PDB entry 8ZRK | electron microscopy, 2.82 A resolution | chains A and B of the 5 polymer chains in the assembly

[Chain A]
Molecule: Guanine nucleotide-binding protein G(s) subunit alpha isoforms short
Organism: Homo sapiens
UniProtKB: P63092 (GNAS2_HUMAN); residues 1-394 here = UniProt positions 1-394
Chain sequence (394 residues; row label = number of the first residue in the row):
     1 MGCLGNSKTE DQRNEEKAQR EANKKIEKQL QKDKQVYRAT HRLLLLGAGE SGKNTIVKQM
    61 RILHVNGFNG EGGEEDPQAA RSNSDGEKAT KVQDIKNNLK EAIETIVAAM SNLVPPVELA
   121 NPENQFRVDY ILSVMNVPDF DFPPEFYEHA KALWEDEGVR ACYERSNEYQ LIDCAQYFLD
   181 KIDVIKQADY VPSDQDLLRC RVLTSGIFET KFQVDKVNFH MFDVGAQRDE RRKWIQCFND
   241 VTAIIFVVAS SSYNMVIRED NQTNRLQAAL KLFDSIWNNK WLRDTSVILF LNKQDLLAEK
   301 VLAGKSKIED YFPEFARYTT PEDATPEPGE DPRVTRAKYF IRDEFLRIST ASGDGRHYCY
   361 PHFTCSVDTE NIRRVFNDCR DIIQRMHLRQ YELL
Unresolved in the structure: 1-8, 63-203, 255-262
Sequence notes: conflict Asn54 (Ser in P63092), Ala226 (Gly in P63092), Ala268 (Glu in P63092), Lys271 (Asn in P63092), Asp274 (Lys in P63092), Lys280 (Arg in P63092), Asp284 (Thr in P63092), Thr285 (Ile in P63092), Ser366 (Ala in P63092)

[Chain B]
Molecule: Guanine nucleotide-binding protein G(I)/G(S)/G(T) subunit beta-1
Organism: Homo sapiens
UniProtKB: P62873 (GBB1_HUMAN); residue numbers follow UniProt; this construct covers 2-340
Chain sequence (384 residues; numbered -21 to 362; the number before each row is that of its first residue; numbers below 1 keep their minus sign (Met-21 is residue -21)):
   -21 MHHHHHHHHH HLEVLFQGPG SSGSELDQLR QEAEQLKNQI RDARKACADA TLSQITNNID
    39 PVGRIQMRTR RTLRGHLAKI YAMHWGTDSR LLVSASQDGK LIIWDSYTTN KVHAIPLRSS
    99 WVMTCAYAPS GNYVACGGLD NICSIYNLKT REGNVRVSRE LAGHTGYLSC CRFLDDNQIV
   159 TSSGDTTCAL WDIETGQQTT TFTGHTGDVM SLSLAPDTRL FVSGACDASA KLWDVREGMC
   219 RQTFTGHESD INAICFFPNG NAFATGSDDA TCRLFDLRAD QELMTYSHDN IICGITSVSF
   279 SKSGRLLLAG YDDFNCNVWD ALKADRAGVL AGHDNRVSCL GVTDDGMAVA TGSWDSFLKI
   339 WNVSGWRLFK KISVSGWRLF KKIS
Unresolved in the structure: -21 to 2, 341-362
Sequence notes: initiating methionine (-21); expression tag (-20 to 1, 341-362)
Curated features (UniProtKB/Swiss-Prot):
  - modified residue: Ser2 (N-acetylserine), His266 (Phosphohistidine)
  - natural variant: Leu30 (L30F: In MRD42; uncertain significance), Arg52 (R52G: In MRD42), Gly64 (G64V: In MRD42), Asp76 (D76E: In MRD42; D76G: In MRD42), Gly77 (G77S: In MRD42), Lys78 (K78R: In MRD42), Ile80 (I80N: In MRD42; I80T: In MRD42), His91 (H91R: In MRD42; uncertain significance), Ala92 (A92T: In MRD42), Pro94 (P94S: In MRD42), Leu95 (L95P: In MRD42), Arg96 (R96L: In MRD42), 5 further natural variant entries in UniProt

[Interface between chain A and chain B]
Pairs across the interface (51):
  Glu16(A) with Asn88(B)
  Gln19(A) with Asp83(B), hydrogen bond; Thr86(B), hydrogen bond; Asn88(B)
  Asn23(A) with Thr87(B); Asn88(B); Lys89(B), hydrogen bond (side chain-backbone)
  Ile26(A) with Lys89(B); His91(B)
  Glu27(A) with Lys89(B), salt bridge
  Leu30(A) with Gly53(B); Lys89(B)
  Asp33(A) with Leu55(B); Lys78(B), salt bridge
  Lys34(A) with Leu55(B)
  Tyr37(A) with Ala56(B); Gln75(B)
  Thr204(A) with Asn119(B), hydrogen bond (backbone-side chain); His142(B); Thr143(B)
  Gly206(A) with Leu117(B); Asp118(B); Asn119(B)
  Phe222(A) with Trp99(B), hydrophobic
  Ala226(A) with Asn119(B); Thr143(B)
  Gln227(A) with Leu117(B); Asn119(B); Tyr145(B)
  Arg228(A) with Gly162(B); Asp163(B); Thr164(B); Asp186(B), salt bridge
  Arg232(A) with Cys204(B); Asp228(B), salt bridge
  Lys233(A) with Tyr145(B); Met188(B); Cys204(B); Asn230(B); Asp246(B), salt bridge
  Trp234(A) with Leu117(B), hydrophobic; Tyr145(B)
  Gln236(A) with Arg314(B), hydrogen bond
  Cys237(A) with Trp99(B); Leu117(B), hydrophobic
  Phe238(A) with Trp99(B), hydrophobic
  Asn239(A) with Lys57(B); Trp332(B)
  Asp240(A) with Gln75(B)
  Trp281(A) with Arg314(B); Trp332(B), hydrophobic
Other interface residues (no listed pair), chain A (29 interface residues in all): Arg20, Ser205, Ile207, Glu209, Glu230
Other interface residues (no listed pair), chain B (40 interface residues in all): Arg52, Tyr59, Asp76, Val90, Ala92, Arg96, Met101, Gly144, Thr184, Asp290

[Overview]
The interface between chain A and chain B involves 29 residues on one side and 40 on the other; the contacts
include 5 hydrogen bonds and 5 salt bridges. Among the polar pairs are Glu27(A)-Lys89(B), Asp33(A)-Lys78(B)
and Arg228(A)-Asp186(B).
Here chain A is Guanine nucleotide-binding protein G(s) subunit alpha isoforms short and chain B is Guanine
nucleotide-binding protein G(I)/G(S)/G(T) subunit beta-1, both from Homo sapiens. Entry 8ZRK (Cryo-EM
structure of GPR119-Gs Complex with small molecule agonist GSK-1292263) was determined by electron microscopy.
